Entry 2BS4 (X-ray diffraction, 2.76 A resolution); this record covers chains A and D of the 6 polymer chains in the assembly.

# Chain A (and D)
Name: Quinol-fumarate reductase flavoprotein subunit A
Organism: Wolinella succinogenes
Notes: EC 1.3.99.1; chain D of this document is another copy of the same molecule, construct and numbering; everything in this record applies to it too
UniProtKB: P17412 (FRDA_WOLSU); residues 1-656 here = UniProt positions 1-656
Sequence (656 residues; each row starts with the number of its first residue):
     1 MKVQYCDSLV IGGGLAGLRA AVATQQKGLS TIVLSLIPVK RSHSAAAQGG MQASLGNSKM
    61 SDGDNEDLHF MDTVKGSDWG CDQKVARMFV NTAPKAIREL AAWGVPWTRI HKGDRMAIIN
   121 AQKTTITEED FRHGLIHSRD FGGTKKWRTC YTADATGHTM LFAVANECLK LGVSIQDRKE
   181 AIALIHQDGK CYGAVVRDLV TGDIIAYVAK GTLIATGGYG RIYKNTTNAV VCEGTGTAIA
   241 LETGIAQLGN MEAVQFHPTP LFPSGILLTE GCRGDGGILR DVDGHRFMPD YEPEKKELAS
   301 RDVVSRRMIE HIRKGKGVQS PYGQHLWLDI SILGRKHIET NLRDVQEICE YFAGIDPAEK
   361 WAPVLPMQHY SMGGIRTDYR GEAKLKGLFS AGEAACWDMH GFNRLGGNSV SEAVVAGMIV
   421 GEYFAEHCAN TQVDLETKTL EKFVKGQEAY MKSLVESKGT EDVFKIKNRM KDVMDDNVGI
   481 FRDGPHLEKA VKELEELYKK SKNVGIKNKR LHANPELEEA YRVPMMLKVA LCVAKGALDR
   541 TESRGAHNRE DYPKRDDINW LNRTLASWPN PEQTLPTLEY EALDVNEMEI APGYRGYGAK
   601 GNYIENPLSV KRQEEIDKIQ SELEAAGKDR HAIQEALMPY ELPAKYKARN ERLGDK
Covalently attached groups: flavin-adenine dinucleotide (FAD) linked to His43
Metal / ion sites: Na+: Gly373, Glu393, Ala395
Ligand contacts: FAD (flavin-adenine dinucleotide): Ile11, Gly12, Gly13, Gly14, Leu15, Ala16, Gly17, Leu34, Ser35, Leu36, Ile37, Ser42, Ser44, Ala46, Ala47, Gln48, Gly49, Gly50, Phe141, Lys179, Glu180, Ala181, Ala215, Thr216, Gly217, Thr227, Asn228, Thr235, Gly236, Leu267, His369, Tyr370, Gly392, Glu393, Ala394, Arg404, Gly407, Asn408, Ser409, Val410, Ser411, Ala413

# How chain A and chain D interact
Residue-residue contacts - 28 pairs, chain A then chain D:
  Met1(A) - Tyr5(D)
  Met1(A) - Asp7(D)  hydrogen bond (backbone-side chain)
  Met1(A) - Ser30(D)  hydrogen bond (backbone-side chain)
  Val3(A) - Tyr5(D)  hydrophobic
  Tyr5(A) - Met1(D)
  Tyr5(A) - Val3(D)  hydrophobic
  Asp7(A) - Met1(D)  hydrogen bond (side chain-backbone)
  Ser30(A) - Met1(D)  hydrogen bond (side chain-backbone)
  Lys210(A) - Glu441(D)  salt bridge
  Gln432(A) - Thr437(D)  hydrogen bond
  Gln432(A) - Lys438(D)  hydrogen bond (side chain-backbone)
  Gln432(A) - Glu441(D)  hydrogen bond
  Val433(A) - Leu435(D)
  Val433(A) - Glu436(D)
  Val433(A) - Thr437(D)  hydrogen bond (backbone-side chain)
  Asp434(A) - Asp434(D)
  Asp434(A) - Leu435(D)
  Asp434(A) - Glu436(D)
  Leu435(A) - Val433(D)
  Leu435(A) - Asp434(D)
  Leu435(A) - Leu435(D)  hydrogen bond (backbone-backbone)
  Glu436(A) - Val433(D)
  Glu436(A) - Asp434(D)
  Thr437(A) - Gln432(D)  hydrogen bond
  Thr437(A) - Val433(D)  hydrogen bond (side chain-backbone)
  Lys438(A) - Gln432(D)  hydrogen bond (backbone-side chain)
  Glu441(A) - Lys210(D)  salt bridge
  Glu441(A) - Gln432(D)  hydrogen bond
Also at the interface, not in a pair above, chain A (15 interface residues in all): Gly28

# Overview
15 residues of chain A and 14 residues of chain D are in contact, with 13 hydrogen bonds and 2 salt bridges.
Among the polar pairs are Lys210(A)-Glu441(D), Met1(A)-Asp7(D) and Met1(A)-Ser30(D). Flavin-adenine
dinucleotide is covalently linked to His43(A). Gly373(A), Glu393(A) and Ala395(A) coordinate Na+.
Chain A and chain D are both Quinol-fumarate reductase flavoprotein subunit A (Wolinella succinogenes); the
structure, Glu C180 -> ile variant quinol:fumarate reductase fromwolinella succinogenes, was determined by
X-ray diffraction.
